PDB entry 8B77 | X-ray diffraction, 2.70 A resolution | chains A and P of the 3 polymer chains in the assembly

[Chain A]
Name: DNA polymerase epsilon catalytic subunit A
Source organism: Saccharomyces cerevisiae
Notes: EC 2.7.7.7, 3.1.11.-
UniProtKB: P21951 (DPOE_YEAST); numbering as in UniProt (aligned over 1-1186)
Sequence (1191 residues; numbered -4 to 1186; the number before each row is that of its first residue; numbers below 1 keep their minus sign (Gly-4 is residue -4)):
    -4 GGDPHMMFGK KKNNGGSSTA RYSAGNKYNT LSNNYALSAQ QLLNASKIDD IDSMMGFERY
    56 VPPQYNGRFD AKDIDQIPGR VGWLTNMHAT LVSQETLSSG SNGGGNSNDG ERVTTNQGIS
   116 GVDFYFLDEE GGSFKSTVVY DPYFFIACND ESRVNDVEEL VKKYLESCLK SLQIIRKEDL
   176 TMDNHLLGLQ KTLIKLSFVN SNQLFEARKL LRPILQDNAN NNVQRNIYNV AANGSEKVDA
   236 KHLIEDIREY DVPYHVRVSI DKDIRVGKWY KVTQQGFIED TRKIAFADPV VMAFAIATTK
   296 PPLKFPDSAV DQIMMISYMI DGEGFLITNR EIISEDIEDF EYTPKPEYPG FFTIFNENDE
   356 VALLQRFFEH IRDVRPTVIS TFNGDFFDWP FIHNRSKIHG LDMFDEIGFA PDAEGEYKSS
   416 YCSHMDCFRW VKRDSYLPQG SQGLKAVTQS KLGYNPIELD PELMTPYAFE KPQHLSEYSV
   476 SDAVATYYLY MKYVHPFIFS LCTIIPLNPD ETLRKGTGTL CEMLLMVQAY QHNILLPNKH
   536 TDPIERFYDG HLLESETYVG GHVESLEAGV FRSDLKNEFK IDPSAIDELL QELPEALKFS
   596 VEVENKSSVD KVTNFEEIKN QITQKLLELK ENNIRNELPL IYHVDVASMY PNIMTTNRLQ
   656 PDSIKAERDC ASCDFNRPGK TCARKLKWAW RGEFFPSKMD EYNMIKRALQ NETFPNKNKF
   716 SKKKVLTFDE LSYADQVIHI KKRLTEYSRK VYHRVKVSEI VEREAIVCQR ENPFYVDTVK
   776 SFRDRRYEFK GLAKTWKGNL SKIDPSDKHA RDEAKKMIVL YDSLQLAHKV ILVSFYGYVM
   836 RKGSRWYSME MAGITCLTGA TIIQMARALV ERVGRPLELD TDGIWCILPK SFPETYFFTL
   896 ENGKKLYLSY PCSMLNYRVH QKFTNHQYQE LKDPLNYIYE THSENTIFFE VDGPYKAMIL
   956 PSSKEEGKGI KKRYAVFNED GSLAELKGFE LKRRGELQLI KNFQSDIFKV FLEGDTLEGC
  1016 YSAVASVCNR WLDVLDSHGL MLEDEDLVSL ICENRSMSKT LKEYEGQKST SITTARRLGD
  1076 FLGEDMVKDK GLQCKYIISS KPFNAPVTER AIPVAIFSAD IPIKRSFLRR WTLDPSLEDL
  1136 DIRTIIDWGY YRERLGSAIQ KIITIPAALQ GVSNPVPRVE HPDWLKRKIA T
Disordered / not traced: -4 to 30, 91-111, 226-231, 671-674, 711-725
Sequence notes: expression tag (-4 to 0); engineered mutation Ala290 (Asp in P21951), Ala292 (Glu in P21951), Val828 (Asn in P21951)
Ion coordination: Ca2+: Asp640, Val641, Asp877 (together with 2'-deoxyadenosine 5'-triphosphate)
Small-molecule neighbours: 2'-deoxyadenosine 5'-triphosphate (DTP): Tyr431, Asp640, Val641, Ala642, Ser643, Met644, Tyr645, Pro646, Arg781, Lys785, Lys824, Val825, Val828, Tyr831, Thr876, Asp877
UniProt features mapped onto this chain:
  - mutagenesis: Met644 (M644G: Increases rates of C-to-A transversion substitutions; M644I: In POL2-9; temperature-sensitive mutant), Pro710 (P710S: In POL2-18; temperature-sensitive mutant)
From the paper describing this entry:
  - mutagenesis - M644G (11-fold): increased catalytic activity on ribonucleotide (citing earlier work)
  - mutagenesis - M644G/N828V: decreased catalytic activity on dNTPs
  - mutagenesis - M644G/N828V: increased catalytic activity on ribonucleotide
  - mutagenesis - M644G/N828V: decreased growth

[Chain P]
Molecule: Primer DNA sequence
Sequence (11 nucleotides; each row starts with the number of its first residue):
     1 TAACCGCGTT C
Modified residues: DOC (2',3'-dideoxycytidine-5'-monophosphate) at position 11

[Interface between chain A and chain P]
Contacting residue pairs - 29 pairs, chain A then chain P:
  Pro433(A) - DT9(P)  phosphate contact
  Gln434(A) - DT9(P)  hydrogen bond to the phosphate
  Gly435(A) - DT9(P)  hydrogen bond to the phosphate
  Lys751(A) - DC4(P)  phosphate contact
  Asp875(A) - DT10(P)  phosphate contact
  Asp875(A) - DOC_11(P)  sugar contact
  Thr876(A) - DOC_11(P)  sugar contact
  Asp877(A) - DOC_11(P)  sugar contact
  Lys967(A) - DT10(P)  hydrogen bond to the base
  Tyr969(A) - DOC_11(P)  hydrogen bond to the phosphate
  Lys982(A) - DT10(P)  phosphate contact
  Lys982(A) - DOC_11(P)  phosphate contact
  Gly983(A) - DT9(P)  phosphate contact
  Gly983(A) - DT10(P)  hydrogen bond to the phosphate
  Lys987(A) - DT9(P)  phosphate contact
  Lys987(A) - DT10(P)  salt bridge to the phosphate
  Arg988(A) - DC7(P)  hydrogen bond to the base
  Arg988(A) - DG8(P)  hydrogen bond to the sugar
  Arg988(A) - DT9(P)  phosphate contact
  Arg989(A) - DG8(P)  salt bridge to the phosphate
  Arg989(A) - DT9(P)  hydrogen bond to the phosphate
  Ser1051(A) - DC7(P)  sugar contact
  Ser1051(A) - DG8(P)  phosphate contact
  Met1052(A) - DC7(P)  phosphate contact
  Ser1053(A) - DC7(P)  hydrogen bond to the phosphate
  Tyr1059(A) - DG6(P)  phosphate contact
  Tyr1059(A) - DC7(P)  hydrogen bond to the phosphate
  Gln1062(A) - DC5(P)  hydrogen bond to the phosphate
  Gln1062(A) - DG6(P)  hydrogen bond to the phosphate
Interface residues without a listed pair, chain A (23 interface residues in all): Val750, Glu873, Leu981, Lys1054

[In short]
23 residues of chain A and 8 residues of chain P are in contact, with 12 hydrogen bonds and 2 salt bridges.
Polar pairs include Lys967(A)-DT10(P), Arg988(A)-DC7(P) and Arg988(A)-DG8(P). The paper reports that M644G and
M644G/N828V of chain A increase catalytic activity on ribonucleotide; M644G/N828V of chain A reduce catalytic
activity on dNTPs.
Here chain A is DNA polymerase epsilon catalytic subunit A (Saccharomyces cerevisiae) and chain P is Primer
DNA sequence. Entry 8B77 (The crystal structure of N828V variant of DNA Pol Epsilon containing dATP in the
polymerase active ...) was determined by X-ray diffraction (same publication as 8B76, 8B67, 8B6K, 8B79 and
8B7E).
